5ZLM - chain A; structure by X-ray diffraction, 1.70 A resolution.

Chain A:
Protein: Spore coat protein A
Source organism: Bacillus subtilis subsp. subtilis str. 168
Reference sequence: P07788 (COTA_BACSU); numbering as in UniProt (aligned over 1-513)
Sequence (513 residues; numbered 1 to 513; the number before each row is that of its first residue):
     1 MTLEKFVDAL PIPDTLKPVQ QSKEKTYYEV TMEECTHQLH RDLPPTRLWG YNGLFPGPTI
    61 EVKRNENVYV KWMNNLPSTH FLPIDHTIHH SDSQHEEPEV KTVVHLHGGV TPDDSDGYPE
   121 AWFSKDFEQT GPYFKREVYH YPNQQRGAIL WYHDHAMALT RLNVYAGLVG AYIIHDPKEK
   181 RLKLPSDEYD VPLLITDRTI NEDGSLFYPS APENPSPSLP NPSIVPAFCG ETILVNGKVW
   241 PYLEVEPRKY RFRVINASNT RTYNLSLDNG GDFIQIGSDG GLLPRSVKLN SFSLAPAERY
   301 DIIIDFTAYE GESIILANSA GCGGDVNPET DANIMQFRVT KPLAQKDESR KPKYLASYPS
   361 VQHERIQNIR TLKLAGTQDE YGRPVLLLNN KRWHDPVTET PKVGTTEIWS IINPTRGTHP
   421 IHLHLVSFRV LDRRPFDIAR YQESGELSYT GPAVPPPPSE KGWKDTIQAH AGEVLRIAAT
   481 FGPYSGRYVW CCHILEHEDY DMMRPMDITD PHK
Unresolved in the structure: 1, 92-95, 360-363, 512-513
Cystine bridges: Cys229-Cys322
Sequence notes: engineered mutation Cys491 (His in P07788)
Ion coordination: Cu ion site 1 near His105 (its only coordinating residue here); Cu ion site 2: His107, His153, His493; Cu ion site 3: His419, Cys492, His497
Swiss-Prot annotation at these positions:
  - binding site (Cu cation): His105, His107, His153, His155, His419, His422, His424, Cys492, His493, His497, Met502
  - site (Plays a crucial role in the protonation steps): Asp116, Glu498
  - mutagenesis: Asp116 (D116A: 5-fold decrease in catalytic efficiency with ABTS as substrate. 785-fold decrease in catalytic efficiency with 2,6-DMP as substrate ...), Arg146 (R146K: 357-fold decrease in catalytic efficiency with ABTS as substrate. 152-fold decrease in catalytic efficiency with SGZ as substrate), Leu386 (L386A: Slight decrease in catalytic efficiency. Shows minimal changes in the structure of the copper centers), Arg429 (R429K: 25-fold decrease in catalytic efficiency with ABTS as substrate. 30-fold decrease in catalytic efficiency with SGZ as substrate), Leu431 (L431F: Retains approximately 50% of the wild-type activity with both ABTS and SGZ), Arg476 (R476K: Retains approximately 20% of the wild-type activity with both ABTS and SGZ), Ala478 (A478F: Retains approximately 70% of the wild-type activity with both ABTS and SGZ), Thr480 (T480A: Retains approximately 60% of the wild-type activity with both ABTS and SGZ; T480F: Retains approximately 30% of the wild-type activity with SGZ but does not affect activity with ABTS), His493 (H493A: Does not affect copper content. Strong decrease in catalytic efficiency with both ABTS and SGZ; H493C: Decreases copper content. Strong decrease in catalytic efficiency with both ABTS and SGZ), Ile494 (I494A: Strong decrease in catalytic efficiency. Significant differences in both the type 1 and type 2 copper centers), His497 (H497A: Loss of laccase activity. Mutant fails to develop the dark brown phenotype typical of the wild type strain. Decreases copper content), Glu498 (E498D: 9-fold decrease in catalytic efficiency with ABTS as substrate. 26-fold decrease in catalytic efficiency with 2,6-DMP as substrate; E498L: Almost loss of laccase activity ...), 1 further mutagenesis entry in UniProt

In short:
The Cu ion site 2 is built by His107, His153 and His493. His419, Cys492 and His497 coordinate Cu ion site 3.
Curated annotation (UniProt) lists 11 Cu cation-binding residues and 13 mutagenesis sites.
Chain A is Spore coat protein A (Bacillus subtilis subsp. subtilis str. 168); the structure, Mutation in the
trinuclear site of CotA-laccase: H491C mutant, PH 8.0, was determined by X-ray diffraction (same publication
as 5ZLJ, 5ZLK and 5ZLL).
